7RZT - chains B and D of the 6 polymer chains in the assembly; structure by electron microscopy, 2.35 A resolution.

Chain B:
Molecule: SARS-CoV-2 HR1 S940F linked to a scaffold, Spike protein S2'
From: Nostoc punctiforme (strain ATCC 29133 / PCC 73102)
UniProt: chimeric construct of B2J981, P0DTC2: residues 742-915 from B2J981 (B2J981_NOSP7) positions 5-178 (UniProt number = residue number - 737); residues 917-988 from P0DTC2 (SPIKE_SARS2) positions 917-988 (same numbers)
Amino-acid sequence (257 residues; numbered 732 to 988; the number before each row is that of its first residue):
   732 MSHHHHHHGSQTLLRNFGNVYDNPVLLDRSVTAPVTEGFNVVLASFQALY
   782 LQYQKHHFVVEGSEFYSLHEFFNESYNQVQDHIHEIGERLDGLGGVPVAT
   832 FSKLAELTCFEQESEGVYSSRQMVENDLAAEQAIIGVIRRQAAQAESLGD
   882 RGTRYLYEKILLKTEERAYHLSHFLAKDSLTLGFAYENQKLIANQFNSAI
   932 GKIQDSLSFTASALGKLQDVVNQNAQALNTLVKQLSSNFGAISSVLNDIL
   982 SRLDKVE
Unresolved in the structure: 732-917
Construct notes: initiating methionine (732); expression tag (733-741); linker (916); engineered mutation Phe940 (Ser in P0DTC2)

Chain D:
Molecule: Spike protein S2'
From: Severe acute respiratory syndrome coronavirus 2
UniProt: P0DTC2 (SPIKE_SARS2); residue numbers follow UniProt; this construct covers 1162-1201
Amino-acid sequence (41 residues; row label = number of the first residue in the row):
  1161 GPDVDLGDISGINASVVNIQKEIDRLNEVAKNLNESLIDLQ
Unresolved in the structure: 1161-1163, 1201
Construct notes: expression tag (1161)
UniProt features mapped onto this chain:
  - glycosylation (N-linked (GlcNAc...) asparagine): Asn1173 (complex), Asn1194 (complex)
From the paper describing this entry:
  - conformationally variable residues (order/disorder transition): Arg1185

Chain B / chain D interface:
Pairs across the interface - 46 pairs, chain B then chain D:
  Asn919(B) - Leu1200(D)
  Leu922(B) - Asp1199(D)
  Ile923(B) - Ile1198(D)  hydrophobic
  Gln926(B) - Glu1195(D)  hydrogen bond (side chain-backbone)
  Gln926(B) - Ser1196(D)  hydrogen bond (side chain-backbone)
  Gln926(B) - Leu1197(D)  hydrogen bond (side chain-backbone)
  Gln926(B) - Ile1198(D)
  Ser929(B) - Ser1196(D)  hydrogen bond
  Ala930(B) - Leu1193(D)  hydrophobic
  Ala930(B) - Ser1196(D)
  Lys933(B) - Val1189(D)
  Lys933(B) - Asn1192(D)  hydrogen bond (side chain-backbone)
  Lys933(B) - Leu1193(D)
  Lys933(B) - Glu1195(D)
  Lys933(B) - Ser1196(D)  hydrogen bond
  Asp936(B) - Arg1185(D)  salt bridge
  Ser937(B) - Leu1186(D)
  Phe940(B) - Glu1182(D)
  Phe940(B) - Arg1185(D)
  Thr941(B) - Leu1186(D)
  Ser943(B) - Glu1182(D)  hydrogen bond
  Ala944(B) - Ile1179(D)
  Ala944(B) - Glu1182(D)
  Lys947(B) - Val1177(D)
  Lys947(B) - Asn1178(D)
  Lys947(B) - Ile1179(D)
  Lys947(B) - Glu1182(D)  salt bridge
  Leu948(B) - Val1177(D)  hydrophobic
  Leu948(B) - Ile1179(D)  hydrophobic
  Val951(B) - Ser1175(D)
  Val951(B) - Val1176(D)
  Val951(B) - Val1177(D)  hydrophobic
  Gln954(B) - Ser1175(D)  hydrogen bond
  Asn955(B) - Ala1174(D)
  Asn955(B) - Ser1175(D)  hydrogen bond (side chain-backbone)
  Ala958(B) - Ile1172(D)
  Ala958(B) - Asn1173(D)
  Thr961(B) - Ile1172(D)
  Leu962(B) - Ile1169(D)  hydrophobic
  Leu962(B) - Ile1172(D)  hydrophobic
  Gln965(B) - Asp1168(D)  hydrogen bond (side chain-backbone)
  Gln965(B) - Ile1169(D)
  Asn969(B) - Leu1166(D)
  Asn969(B) - Gly1167(D)  hydrogen bond (side chain-backbone)
  Ile973(B) - Leu1166(D)  hydrophobic
  Val976(B) - Val1164(D)  hydrophobic
Also at the interface, not in a pair above, chain B (27 interface residues in all): Ile934, Ala972

Overview:
Chain B and chain D form an interface of 27 and 25 residues respectively, with 11 hydrogen bonds and 2 salt
bridges. Polar contacts include Asp936(B)-Arg1185(D), Lys947(B)-Glu1182(D) and Gln926(B)-Glu1195(D). The paper
reports conformational variability at Arg1185(D).
Here chain B is SARS-CoV-2 HR1 S940F linked to a scaffold, Spike protein S2' (Nostoc punctiforme (strain ATCC
29133 / PCC 73102)) and chain D is Spike protein S2' (Severe acute respiratory syndrome coronavirus 2). Entry
7RZT (Cryo-EM structure of the SARS-CoV-2 HR1HR2 fusion core complex with S940F mutation) was determined by
electron microscopy (same publication as 7RZQ, 7RZR, 7RZS, 7RZU and 7RZV).
